6FBR - chains B and D of the 4 polymer chains in the assembly; structure by X-ray diffraction, 2.10 A resolution.

[Chain B]
Name: Retinoic acid receptor RXR-alpha
From: Homo sapiens
Reference sequence: P19793 (RXRA_HUMAN), isoform P19793-2; residues 130-212 here correspond to UniProt positions 33-115 (UniProt number = residue number - 97)
Chain sequence (87 residues; row label = number of the first residue in the row):
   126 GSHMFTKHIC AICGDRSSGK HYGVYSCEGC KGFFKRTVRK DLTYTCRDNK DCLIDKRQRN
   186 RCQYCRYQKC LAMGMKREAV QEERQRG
Unresolved in the structure: 173-176, 211-212
Differences from the reference sequence: expression tag (126-129)
Ion coordination: Zn2+: Cys135, Cys138, Cys152, Cys155

[Chain D]
Molecule: 17-nt DNA strand
Sequence (17 nucleotides; numbered 1 to 17; the number before each row is that of its first residue):
     1 GATGAACTTT GACCCAG

[How chain B and chain D interact]
Contacting residue pairs (15; chain B residue first):
  Glu153(B) with DG4(D), sugar contact; DA5(D), base contact; DA6(D), hydrogen bond to the base
  Gly154(B) with DG4(D), phosphate contact
  Lys156(B) with DA6(D), base contact
  Phe158(B) with DT3(D), phosphate contact
  Arg161(B) with DT3(D), salt bridge to the phosphate; DG4(D), hydrogen bond to the base
  Arg184(B) with DG4(D), salt bridge to the phosphate
  Asn185(B) with DT3(D), sugar contact; DG4(D), hydrogen bond to the phosphate
  Gln188(B) with DA2(D), hydrogen bond to the phosphate; DT3(D), hydrogen bond to the phosphate
  Arg191(B) with DG4(D), salt bridge to the phosphate
  Arg209(B) with DT10(D), sugar contact
Interface residues without a listed pair, chain B (12 interface residues in all): Lys165, Leu167
Interface residues without a listed pair, chain D (7 interface residues in all): DC7

[Overview]
12 residues of chain B face 7 of chain D across their interface, with 5 hydrogen bonds and 3 salt bridges.
Polar contacts include Glu153(B)-DA6(D), Arg161(B)-DG4(D) and Asn185(B)-DG4(D). Cys135(B), Cys138(B),
Cys152(B) and Cys155(B) coordinate Zn2+.
Here chain B is Retinoic acid receptor RXR-alpha (Homo sapiens) and chain D is a 17-nt DNA strand. Entry 6FBR
(Crystal Structure of the Human Retinoid X Receptor DNA-Binding Domain Bound to the Human MEp DR1 ...) was
determined by X-ray diffraction (same publication as 6FBQ).
